Entry 6GO8 (X-ray diffraction, 1.65 A resolution); this record covers chain A.

Chain A:
Molecule: Green fluorescent protein
Source organism: Aequorea victoria
Reference sequence: P42212 (GFP_AEQVI); aligned to UniProt positions 1-238 over residues 1-238
Amino-acid sequence (242 residues; numbered -5 to 238; 2 numbers in that range are skipped by the numbering (no residue carries them; nothing is unmodelled there); the number before each row is that of its first residue; numbers below 1 keep their minus sign (Gly-5 is residue -5)):
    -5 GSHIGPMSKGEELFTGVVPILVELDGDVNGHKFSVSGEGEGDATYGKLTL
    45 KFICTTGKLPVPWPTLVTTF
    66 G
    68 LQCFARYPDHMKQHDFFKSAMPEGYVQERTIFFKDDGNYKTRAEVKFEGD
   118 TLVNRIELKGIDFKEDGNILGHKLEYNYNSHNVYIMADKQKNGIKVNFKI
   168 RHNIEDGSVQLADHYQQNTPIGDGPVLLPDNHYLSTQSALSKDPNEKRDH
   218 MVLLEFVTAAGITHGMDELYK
Unresolved in the structure: -5 to -2, 234-238
Sequence notes: expression tag (-5 to 0); chromophore (66, 66, 66); engineered mutation Leu68 (Val in P42212), Ala72 (Ser in P42212)
Modified / non-standard residues: Gly66 (chromophore; PIA)
Glycans and other covalent adducts: covalent link Phe64-Gly66; covalent link Gly66-Leu68

In short:
Chain A is Green fluorescent protein (Aequorea victoria); the structure, Structure of GFPmut2 crystallized at
pH 6, was determined by X-ray diffraction together with 6GO9, 6GQG, 6GQH and 6GRM from the same study.
